PDB entry 6PLM | X-ray diffraction, 2.59 A resolution | chains A and C

# Chain A
Name: SidJ protein
Source organism: Legionella pneumophila subsp. pneumophila (strain Philadelphia 1 / ATCC 33152 / DSM 7513)
UniProt: Q5ZTK6 (Q5ZTK6_LEGPH); numbering as in UniProt (aligned over 97-853)
Chain sequence (757 residues; each row starts with the number of its first residue):
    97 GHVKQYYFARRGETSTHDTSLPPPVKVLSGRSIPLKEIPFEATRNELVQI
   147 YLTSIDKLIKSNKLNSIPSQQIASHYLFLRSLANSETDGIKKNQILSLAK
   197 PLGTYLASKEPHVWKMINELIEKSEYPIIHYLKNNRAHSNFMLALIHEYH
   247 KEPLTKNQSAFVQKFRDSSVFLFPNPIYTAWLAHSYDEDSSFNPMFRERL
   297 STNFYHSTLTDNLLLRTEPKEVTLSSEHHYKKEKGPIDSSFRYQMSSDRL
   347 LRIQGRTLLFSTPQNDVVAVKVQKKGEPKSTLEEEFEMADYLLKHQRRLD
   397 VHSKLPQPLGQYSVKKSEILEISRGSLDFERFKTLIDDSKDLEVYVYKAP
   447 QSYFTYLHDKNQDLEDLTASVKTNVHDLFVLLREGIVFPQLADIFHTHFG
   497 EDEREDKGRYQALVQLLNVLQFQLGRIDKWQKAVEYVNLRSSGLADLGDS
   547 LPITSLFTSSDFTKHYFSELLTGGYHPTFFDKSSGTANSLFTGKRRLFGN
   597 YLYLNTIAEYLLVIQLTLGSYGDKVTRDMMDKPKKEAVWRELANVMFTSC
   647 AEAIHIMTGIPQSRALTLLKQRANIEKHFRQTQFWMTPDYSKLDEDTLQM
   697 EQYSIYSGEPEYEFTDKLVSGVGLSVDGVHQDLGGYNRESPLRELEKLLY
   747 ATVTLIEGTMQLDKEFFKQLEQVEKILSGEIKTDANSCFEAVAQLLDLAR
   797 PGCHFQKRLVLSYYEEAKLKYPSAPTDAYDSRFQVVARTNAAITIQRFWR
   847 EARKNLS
Unresolved in the structure: 97, 496-500, 851-853
Ion coordination: Ca2+ site 1: N534, D542 (together with pyrophosphate); Ca2+ site 2: D542, D545 (together with pyrophosphate)
Small-molecule neighbours:
  - adenosine monophosphate (AMP): H492, H494, R505, Y506, Q507, V510, Q517, F518, Q519, L520, G521, R522, N733, R734, E735
  - pyrophosphate (POP): R352, T353, K367, K370, E381, Y452, N534, R536, D542
Swiss-Prot annotation at these positions:
  - binding site (Mg(2+)): D542, D545
  - mutagenesis: I841 (I841A: Complete loss of interaction with host calmodulin; in association with A-842), Q842 (Q842A: Complete loss of interaction with host calmodulin; in association with A-841)
From the paper describing this entry:
  - catalytic residues: K367 (by similarity / conservation)
  - contacts within the chain: K367-E381
  - Ca2+ coordination: N534, D542, D545
  - binding site for pyrophosphate: R352, K367
  - binding site for adenosine monophosphate: H492, Y506
  - mutagenesis - K367A: abolished catalytic activity
  - mutagenesis - R352A, Y506A, N534A: decreased catalytic activity
  - mutagenesis - E381A, D489A, D545A: unchanged catalytic activity
  - mutagenesis - H492A, D542A: abolished catalytic activity on auto-AMPylation

# Chain C
Name: Calmodulin-2
Source organism: Homo sapiens
UniProt: P0DP24 (CALM2_HUMAN); residues 1-147 here correspond to UniProt positions 2-148 (UniProt number = residue number + 1)
Chain sequence (147 residues; row label = number of the first residue in the row):
     1 ADQLTEEQIAEFKEAFSLFDKDGDGTITTKELGTVMRSLGQNPTEAELQD
    51 MINEVDADGNGTIDFPEFLTMMARKMKDTDSEEEIAEAFRVFDKDGNGYI
   101 SAAELRHVMTNLGEKLTDEEVDEMIREADIDGDGQVNYEEFVQMMTA
Unresolved in the structure: 56-60, 128-133, 146-147
Construct notes: conflict A86 (Arg87 in P0DP24)
Ion coordination: Ca2+: D20, D22, D24, T26
Swiss-Prot annotation at these positions:
  - binding site (Ca(2+)): D20, D22, D24, T26, E31, D56, D58, N60, T62, E67, D93, D95, N97, Y99, E104, D129, D131, D133, Q135, E140
  - modified residue: A1 (N-acetylalanine), K21 (N6-acetyllysine), T44 (Phosphothreonine), S81 (Phosphoserine), K94 (N6-acetyllysine), Y99 (Phosphotyrosine), S101 (Phosphoserine), T110 (Phosphothreonine), K115 (N6,N6,N6-trimethyllysine), Y138 (Phosphotyrosine)
  - cross-link: K21 (Glycyl lysine isopeptide (Lys-Gly) (interchain with G-Cter in SUMO2))

# Chain A / chain C interface
Contacting residue pairs (81; chain A residue first):
  H98(A) - D64(C)  salt bridge
  H98(A) - P66(C)
  K100(A) - T62(C)  hydrogen bond (side chain-backbone)
  K100(A) - D64(C)
  K100(A) - E67(C)  salt bridge
  Q101(A) - G25(C)
  Q101(A) - D64(C)  hydrogen bond (backbone-side chain)
  Q101(A) - P66(C)
  Y102(A) - D24(C)
  Y102(A) - T26(C)
  Y103(A) - G23(C)
  Y103(A) - D24(C)  hydrogen bond (backbone-backbone)
  A105(A) - D24(C)
  R106(A) - D22(C)
  R107(A) - D22(C)  hydrogen bond (backbone-backbone)
  R107(A) - G23(C)
  R479(A) - D20(C)  salt bridge
  R479(A) - G23(C)  hydrogen bond (side chain-backbone)
  R479(A) - G25(C)
  H651(A) - K13(C)  hydrogen bond
  T654(A) - S17(C)
  G655(A) - E14(C)
  G655(A) - S17(C)
  I656(A) - E14(C)
  P657(A) - E14(C)
  R660(A) - E14(C)  salt bridge
  D759(A) - L18(C)
  F763(A) - L18(C)
  F763(A) - F19(C)  hydrophobic
  F763(A) - K21(C)
  E770(A) - T34(C)
  R796(A) - E14(C)  salt bridge
  R796(A) - L18(C)
  C799(A) - E14(C)
  F801(A) - E11(C)
  F801(A) - E14(C)
  F801(A) - A15(C)  hydrophobic
  F801(A) - L18(C)  hydrophobic
  F801(A) - S38(C)
  Q802(A) - L18(C)
  R804(A) - E11(C)  salt bridge
  R804(A) - S38(C)  hydrogen bond (side chain-backbone)
  R804(A) - L39(C)
  R804(A) - G40(C)
  L805(A) - F19(C)  hydrophobic
  L805(A) - T34(C)
  L805(A) - R37(C)
  S808(A) - R37(C)  hydrogen bond
  Y809(A) - T34(C)
  Y809(A) - R37(C)
  E812(A) - R37(C)  salt bridge
  Q830(A) - K94(C)
  R834(A) - F92(C)
  T835(A) - L112(C)
  A837(A) - A88(C)
  A837(A) - V91(C)  hydrophobic
  A837(A) - F92(C)  hydrophobic
  A838(A) - F92(C)
  I839(A) - G113(C)
  T840(A) - E84(C)
  I841(A) - A88(C)  hydrophobic
  I841(A) - F89(C)  hydrophobic
  I841(A) - M109(C)  hydrophobic
  I841(A) - M124(C)  hydrophobic
  Q842(A) - M109(C)  hydrogen bond (side chain-backbone)
  Q842(A) - L112(C)  hydrogen bond (side chain-backbone)
  Q842(A) - E114(C)
  Q842(A) - L116(C)
  R843(A) - Q8(C)
  R843(A) - E11(C)  salt bridge
  R843(A) - E114(C)  salt bridge
  F844(A) - I85(C)  hydrophobic
  F844(A) - M145(C)  hydrophobic
  W845(A) - L116(C)  hydrophobic
  W845(A) - E119(C)
  W845(A) - E120(C)
  W845(A) - E123(C)
  W845(A) - M124(C)
  R846(A) - E7(C)  salt bridge
  R846(A) - E114(C)  salt bridge
  K850(A) - T5(C)
Other interface residues (no listed pair), chain A (44 interface residues in all): V99, F762, E847
Other interface residues (no listed pair), chain C (46 interface residues in all): I63, V108, K115
The authors on this interface:
  - interface residues, chain A: I841(A)
  - hot spots on chain A (mutagenesis) - I841D/Q842A: abolished binding to Calmodulin-2 (chain C)

# In short
Chain A and chain C form an interface of 44 and 46 residues respectively; the contacts include 10 hydrogen
bonds and 11 salt bridges. Among the polar pairs are H98(A)-D64(C), K100(A)-E67(C) and R479(A)-D20(C). From
the paper: the catalytic residue K367(A); R352A, Y506A and N534A of chain A reduce catalytic activity; 10
substitutions were tested in all.
Here chain A is SidJ protein (Legionella pneumophila subsp. pneumophila (strain Philadelphia 1 / ATCC 33152 /
DSM 7513)) and chain C is Calmodulin-2 (Homo sapiens). Entry 6PLM (Legionella pneumophila SidJ/ Calmodulin 2
complex) was determined by X-ray diffraction.
